9G1X - chains A and B of the 14 polymer chains in the assembly; structure by electron microscopy, 3.50 A resolution.

Chain A:
Molecule: DNA-directed RNA polymerase I subunit RPA190
Organism: Saccharomyces cerevisiae
Notes: EC 2.7.7.6
UniProt: P10964 (RPA1_YEAST); residue numbers follow UniProt; this construct covers 1-1664
Sequence (1664 residues; numbered 1 to 1664; the number before each row is that of its first residue):
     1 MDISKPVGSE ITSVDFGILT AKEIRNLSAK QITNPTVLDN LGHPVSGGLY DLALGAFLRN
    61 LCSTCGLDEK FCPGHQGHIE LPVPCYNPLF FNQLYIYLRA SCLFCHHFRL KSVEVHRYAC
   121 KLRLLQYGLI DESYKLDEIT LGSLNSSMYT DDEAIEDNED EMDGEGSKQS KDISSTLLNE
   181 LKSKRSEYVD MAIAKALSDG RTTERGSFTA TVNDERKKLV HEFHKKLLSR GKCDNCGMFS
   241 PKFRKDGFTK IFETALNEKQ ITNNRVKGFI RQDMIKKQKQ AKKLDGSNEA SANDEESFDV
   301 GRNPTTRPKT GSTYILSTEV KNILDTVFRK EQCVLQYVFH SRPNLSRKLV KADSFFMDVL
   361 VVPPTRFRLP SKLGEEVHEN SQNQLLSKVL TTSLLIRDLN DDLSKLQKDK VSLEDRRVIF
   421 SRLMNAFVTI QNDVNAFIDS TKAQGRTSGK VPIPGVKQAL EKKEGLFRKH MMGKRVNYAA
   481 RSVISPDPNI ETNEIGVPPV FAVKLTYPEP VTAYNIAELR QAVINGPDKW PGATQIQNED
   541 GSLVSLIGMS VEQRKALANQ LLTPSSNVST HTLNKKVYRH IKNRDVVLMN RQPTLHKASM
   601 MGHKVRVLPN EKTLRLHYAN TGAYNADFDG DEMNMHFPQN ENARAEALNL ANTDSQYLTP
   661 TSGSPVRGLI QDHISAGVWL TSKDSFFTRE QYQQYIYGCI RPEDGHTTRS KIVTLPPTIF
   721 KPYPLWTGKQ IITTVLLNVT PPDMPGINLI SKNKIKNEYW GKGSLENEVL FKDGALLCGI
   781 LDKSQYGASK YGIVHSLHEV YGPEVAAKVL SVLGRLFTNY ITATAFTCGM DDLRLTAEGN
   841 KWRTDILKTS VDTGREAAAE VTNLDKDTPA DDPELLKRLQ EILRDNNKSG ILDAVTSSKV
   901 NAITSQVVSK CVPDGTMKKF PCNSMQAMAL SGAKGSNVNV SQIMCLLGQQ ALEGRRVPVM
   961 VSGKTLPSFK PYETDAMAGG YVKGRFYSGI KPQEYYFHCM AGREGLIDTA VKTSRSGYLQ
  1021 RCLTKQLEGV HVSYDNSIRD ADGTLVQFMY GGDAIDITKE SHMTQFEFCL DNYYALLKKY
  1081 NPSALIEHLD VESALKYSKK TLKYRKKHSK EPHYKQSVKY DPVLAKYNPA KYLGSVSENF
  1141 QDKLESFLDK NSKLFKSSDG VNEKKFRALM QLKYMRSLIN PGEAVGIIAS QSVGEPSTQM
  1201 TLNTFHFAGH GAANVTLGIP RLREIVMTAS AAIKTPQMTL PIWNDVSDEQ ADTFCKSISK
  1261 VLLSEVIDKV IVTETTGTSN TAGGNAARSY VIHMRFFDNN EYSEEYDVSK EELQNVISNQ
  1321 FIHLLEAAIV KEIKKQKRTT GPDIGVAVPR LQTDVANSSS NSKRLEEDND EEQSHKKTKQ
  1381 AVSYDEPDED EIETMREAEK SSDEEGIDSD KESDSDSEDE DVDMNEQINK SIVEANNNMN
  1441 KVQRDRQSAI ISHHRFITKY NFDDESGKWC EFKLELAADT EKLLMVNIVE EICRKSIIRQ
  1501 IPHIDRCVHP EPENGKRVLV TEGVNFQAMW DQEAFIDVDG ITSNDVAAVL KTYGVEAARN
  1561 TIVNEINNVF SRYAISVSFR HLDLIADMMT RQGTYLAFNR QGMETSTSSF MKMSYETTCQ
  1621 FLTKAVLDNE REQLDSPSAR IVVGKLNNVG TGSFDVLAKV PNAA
Not modelled in the structure: 141-173, 256-311, 407-412, 446-450, 1154-1159, 1200-1216, 1230-1543, 1664
Curated features (UniProtKB/Swiss-Prot):
  - region: Pro-992 to Glu-1004 (Bridging helix)
  - binding site (Zn(2+)): Cys-62, Cys-65, Cys-72, His-75, Cys-102, Cys-105, Cys-233, Cys-236
  - binding site (Mg(2+)): Asp-627, Asp-629, Asp-631
  - modified residue (Phosphoserine): Ser-889, Ser-1636
Ion coordination: Zn2+ site 1: Cys-62, Cys-65, Cys-72, His-75; Zn2+ site 2: Cys-102, Cys-105, Cys-233, Cys-236
Reported in the primary citation:
  - specificity-determining residues: Pro-593 (proposed by the authors, not directly observed)

Chain B:
Molecule: DNA-directed RNA polymerase I subunit RPA135
Organism: Saccharomyces cerevisiae
Notes: EC 2.7.7.6
UniProt: P22138 (RPA2_YEAST); numbering as in UniProt (aligned over 1-1203)
Sequence (1203 residues; each row starts with the number of its first residue):
     1 MSKVIKPPGQ ARTADFRTLE RESRFINPPK DKSAFPLLQE AVQPHIGSFN ALTEGPDGGL
    61 LNLGVKDIGE KVIFDGKPLN SEDEISNSGY LGNKLSVSVE QVSIAKPMSN DGVSSAVERK
   121 VYPSESRQRL TSYRGKLLLK LKWSVNNGEE NLFEVRDCGG LPVMLQSNRC HLNKMSPYEL
   181 VQHKEESDEI GGYFIVNGIE KLIRMLIVQR RNHPMAIIRP SFANRGASYS HYGIQIRSVR
   241 PDQTSQTNVL HYLNDGQVTF RFSWRKNEYL VPVVMILKAL CHTSDREIFD GIIGNDVKDS
   301 FLTDRLELLL RGFKKRYPHL QNRTQVLQYL GDKFRVVFQA SPDQSDLEVG QEVLDRIVLV
   361 HLGKDGSQDK FRMLLFMIRK LYSLVAGECS PDNPDATQHQ EVLLGGFLYG MILKEKIDEY
   421 LQNIIAQVRM DINRGMAINF KDKRYMSRVL MRVNENIGSK MQYFLSTGNL VSQSGLDLQQ
   481 VSGYTVVAEK INFYRFISHF RMVHRGSFFA QLKTTTVRKL LPESWGFLCP VHTPDGSPCG
   541 LLNHFAHKCR ISTQQSDVSR IPSILYSLGV APASHTFAAG PSLCCVQIDG KIIGWVSHEQ
   601 GKIIADTLRY WKVEGKTPGL PIDLEIGYVP PSTRGQYPGL YLFGGHSRML RPVRYLPLDK
   661 EDIVGPFEQV YMNIAVTPQE IQNNVHTHVE FTPTNILSIL ANLTPFSDFN QSPRNMYQCQ
   721 MGKQTMGTPG VALCHRSDNK LYRLQTGQTP IVKANLYDDY GMDNFPNGFN AVVAVISYTG
   781 YDMDDAMIIN KSADERGFGY GTMYKTEKVD LALNRNRGDP ITQHFGFGND EWPKEWLEKL
   841 DEDGLPYIGT YVEEGDPICA YFDDTLNKTK IKTYHSSEPA YIEEVNLIGD ESNKFQELQT
   901 VSIKYRIRRT PQIGDKFSSR HGQKGVCSRK WPTIDMPFSE TGIQPDIIIN PHAFPSRMTI
   961 GMFVESLAGK AGALHGIAQD STPWIFNEDD TPADYFGEQL AKAGYNYHGN EPMYSGATGE
  1021 ELRADIYVGV VYYQRLRHMV NDKFQVRSTG PVNSLTMQPV KGRKRHGGIR VGEMERDALI
  1081 GHGTSFLLQD RLLNSSDYTQ ASVCRECGSI LTTQQSVPRI GSISTVCCRR CSMRFEDAKK
  1141 LLTKSEDGEK IFIDDSQIWE DGQGNKFVGG NETTTVAIPF VLKYLDSELS AMGIRLRYNV
  1201 EPK
Not modelled in the structure: 1-9, 79-88, 112-115, 282-323, 615-618, 1120-1123, 1139-1155
Curated features (UniProtKB/Swiss-Prot):
  - zinc finger: Cys-1104 to Cys-1131 (C4-type)
  - modified residue: Ser-2 (N-acetylserine), Ser-81 (Phosphoserine), Ser-1156 (Phosphoserine)
  - mutagenesis: Cys-1104 (C1104A: No effect; when associated with A-1107; A-1128 and A-1131), Cys-1107 (C1107A: Lethal. Abolishes recruitment of RPA1 to Pol I. No effect; when associated with A-1104; A-1128 and A-1131), Cys-1127 (C1127R: Responsible of suppression of RPA190-5 and RPA190-1 mutations), Cys-1128 (C1128A: No effect; when associated with A-1104; A-1107 and A-1131), Cys-1131 (C1131A: No effect; when associated with A-1104; A-1107 and A-1128)
Ion coordination: Zn2+: Cys-1104, Cys-1107, Cys-1128, Cys-1131
Reported in the primary citation:
  - conformationally variable residues (order/disorder transition): Cys-281 to Thr-324

Interface between chain A and chain B:
Residue-residue contacts (352):
  Met-1(A) with Asn-1094(B), hydrogen bond (backbone-backbone); Tyr-1098(B), hydrophobic
  Lys-5(A) with Gln-1100(B), hydrogen bond (backbone-side chain)
  Val-7(A) with Tyr-1098(B); Gln-1100(B); Ala-1177(B), hydrophobic
  Ser-9(A) with Thr-1174(B), hydrogen bond; Thr-1175(B); Val-1176(B); Pro-1202(B)
  Glu-10(A) with Val-1200(B); Glu-1201(B), hydrogen bond (backbone-backbone); Pro-1202(B)
  Ile-11(A) with Val-1176(B), hydrophobic; Ile-1178(B), hydrophobic; Tyr-1198(B), hydrophobic; Asn-1199(B)
  Thr-12(A) with Asn-1199(B), hydrogen bond (backbone-backbone); Glu-1201(B)
  Ser-13(A) with Arg-1197(B); Tyr-1198(B); Asn-1199(B), hydrogen bond (backbone-side chain)
  Val-14(A) with Arg-1197(B); Tyr-1198(B), hydrophobic
  Asp-15(A) with Arg-1195(B); Leu-1196(B); Arg-1197(B), hydrogen bond (backbone-backbone)
  Phe-16(A) with Arg-1195(B); Leu-1196(B), hydrophobic
  Gly-17(A) with Ile-1194(B); Arg-1195(B), hydrogen bond (backbone-backbone)
  Ile-18(A) with Gly-1193(B)
  Leu-19(A) with Arg-1130(B); Gly-1193(B), hydrogen bond (backbone-backbone); Arg-1195(B)
  Glu-23(A) with Arg-1130(B), salt bridge; Arg-1195(B), salt bridge
  Asn-26(A) with Arg-1130(B), hydrogen bond (side chain-backbone); Ser-1132(B)
  Leu-27(A) with Arg-1129(B), hydrogen bond (backbone-side chain); Arg-1130(B)
  Ser-28(A) with Arg-1129(B), hydrogen bond (backbone-side chain)
  Ala-29(A) with Arg-1129(B)
  Ser-63(A) with Gly-1162(B), hydrogen bond (backbone-backbone); Gln-1163(B)
  Thr-64(A) with Gln-1114(B), hydrogen bond (backbone-side chain); Arg-1129(B); Asp-1161(B); Gly-1162(B)
  Cys-65(A) with Gln-1114(B); Val-1117(B)
  Leu-67(A) with Gln-1115(B)
  His-75(A) with Gln-1114(B)
  Gln-76(A) with Leu-1111(B); Ser-1190(B), hydrogen bond
  Asn-87(A) with Met-1192(B), hydrogen bond (side chain-backbone)
  Leu-89(A) with Met-1192(B), hydrophobic
  Phe-90(A) with Ile-1194(B), hydrophobic
  Val-361(A) with Ser-1190(B); Ala-1191(B)
  Phe-367(A) with Phe-1180(B), hydrophobic; Lys-1183(B); Tyr-1184(B), hydrophobic; Ser-1187(B)
  Glu-375(A) with Leu-813(B); Asn-814(B)
  Gln-382(A) with Glu-1188(B)
  Val-456(A) with Glu-1188(B); Met-1192(B)
  Lys-457(A) with Met-1192(B)
  Ala-459(A) with Glu-1188(B)
  Leu-460(A) with Leu-1185(B), hydrophobic; Glu-1188(B)
  Leu-466(A) with Val-1181(B), hydrophobic; Tyr-1184(B), hydrophobic; Leu-1185(B), hydrophobic
  Phe-467(A) with Leu-1185(B), hydrophobic
  Arg-468(A) with Arg-1070(B), hydrogen bond (backbone-side chain); Glu-1073(B), salt bridge
  Lys-469(A) with Arg-1070(B)
  His-470(A) with Thr-1056(B); Gln-1058(B), hydrogen bond (backbone-side chain); Val-1181(B)
  Met-471(A) with Leu-1092(B); Val-1181(B); Leu-1182(B); Leu-1185(B), hydrophobic
  Met-472(A) with Glu-1073(B); Arg-1076(B); Leu-1092(B)
  Gly-473(A) with Arg-1070(B); Val-1071(B); Gly-1072(B)
  Lys-474(A) with Gln-1058(B); Arg-1070(B); Val-1071(B), hydrogen bond (backbone-backbone); Leu-1092(B); Ser-1096(B); Asp-1097(B); Val-1181(B)
  Arg-475(A) with Pro-1059(B); Lys-1061(B); Gly-1068(B); Ile-1069(B); Arg-1070(B); Ser-1096(B)
  Val-476(A) with Gly-1068(B); Ile-1069(B), hydrogen bond (backbone-backbone); Val-1071(B), hydrophobic; Arg-1091(B)
  Asn-477(A) with Arg-1047(B); Ser-1048(B); Thr-1049(B); Arg-1091(B), hydrogen bond (backbone-side chain); Ser-1095(B)
  Tyr-478(A) with Arg-1047(B), hydrogen bond (backbone-backbone); Thr-1049(B); Arg-1091(B)
  Ala-479(A) with Val-1046(B); Arg-1047(B), hydrogen bond (backbone-backbone); Arg-1091(B)
  Ala-480(A) with Gln-1045(B); Val-1046(B), hydrophobic
  Arg-481(A) with Phe-1044(B); Gln-1045(B), hydrogen bond (backbone-backbone)
  Ser-482(A) with Lys-1043(B); Phe-1044(B)
  Val-483(A) with Val-1040(B), hydrophobic
  Pro-486(A) with Tyr-781(B); Ser-928(B)
  Asp-487(A) with Tyr-781(B), hydrogen bond
  Pro-488(A) with Gly-780(B); Tyr-781(B), hydrogen bond (backbone-side chain)
  Asn-489(A) with Tyr-781(B)
  Phe-501(A) with Phe-1044(B), hydrophobic; Val-1046(B), hydrophobic
  Lys-504(A) with Val-1046(B); Ser-1048(B)
  Leu-505(A) with Val-1046(B), hydrophobic
  Leu-588(A) with Leu-1079(B), hydrophobic; Leu-1087(B), hydrophobic
  Asn-590(A) with Glu-1075(B)
  Gln-592(A) with Arg-1070(B); Glu-1075(B)
  Pro-593(A) with Met-1074(B), hydrophobic
  Thr-594(A) with Met-1074(B); Glu-1075(B), hydrogen bond; Ala-1078(B)
  Lys-597(A) with Ala-1078(B); Gly-1081(B); His-1082(B), hydrogen bond (backbone-side chain)
  Ala-598(A) with His-1082(B)
  Met-600(A) with His-1082(B), hydrogen bond (backbone-side chain)
  Glu-611(A) with Ile-913(B)
  Lys-612(A) with Val-1040(B)
  Thr-613(A) with Ile-913(B)
  Tyr-618(A) with Gly-780(B), hydrogen bond (side chain-backbone); Tyr-781(B); Asp-782(B), hydrogen bond (side chain-backbone); Met-783(B), hydrogen bond (side chain-backbone)
  Thr-621(A) with Asp-784(B)
  Asp-627(A) with Asp-784(B)
  Phe-628(A) with Asp-784(B); Val-926(B), hydrogen bond (backbone-backbone)
  Asp-629(A) with Asp-785(B); Lys-916(B); Lys-924(B)
  Gly-630(A) with Val-926(B)
  Glu-632(A) with Lys-1043(B), salt bridge
  Asn-634(A) with Ile-1069(B)
  His-636(A) with Val-1071(B); Arg-1091(B)
  Phe-637(A) with Arg-1091(B), hydrogen bond (backbone-side chain)
  Pro-638(A) with Asp-1090(B)
  Gln-639(A) with Asp-1090(B)
  Asn-640(A) with Asp-1090(B)
  Asn-642(A) with Phe-1086(B)
  Ala-643(A) with Leu-1087(B)
  Glu-646(A) with Thr-1084(B); Ser-1085(B), hydrogen bond (side chain-backbone); Phe-1086(B), hydrogen bond (side chain-backbone); Leu-1087(B), hydrogen bond (side chain-backbone)
  Gln-656(A) with His-1082(B), hydrogen bond
  Ile-670(A) with Asp-784(B)
  Gln-671(A) with Met-783(B); Asp-784(B), hydrogen bond (side chain-backbone); His-952(B), hydrogen bond (backbone-side chain)
  Asp-672(A) with Ser-777(B), hydrogen bond; Met-783(B); Asn-950(B), hydrogen bond; His-952(B), salt bridge
  His-673(A) with Met-783(B)
  Ser-675(A) with His-952(B), hydrogen bond
  Trp-679(A) with Arg-1023(B)
  Ile-821(A) with Ser-777(B); Tyr-778(B)
  Thr-822(A) with Tyr-778(B); Ser-1015(B)
  Ala-823(A) with Thr-1018(B)
  Thr-824(A) with Arg-1023(B)
  Ala-825(A) with Ile-776(B), hydrophobic; Ser-777(B); Leu-1022(B), hydrophobic; Arg-1023(B); Ile-1026(B), hydrophobic
  Phe-826(A) with Ser-777(B), hydrogen bond (backbone-backbone); Pro-951(B); His-952(B); Arg-1023(B)
  Thr-827(A) with Val-775(B); Ile-776(B); Asp-1025(B); Ile-1026(B)
  Cys-828(A) with Val-775(B); Pro-951(B); Tyr-1027(B)
  Gly-829(A) with Tyr-1027(B)
  Met-830(A) with Ile-960(B), hydrophobic; Phe-963(B), hydrophobic; Ala-993(B), hydrophobic; Tyr-1027(B)
  Asp-831(A) with His-1008(B), salt bridge
  Leu-833(A) with Ile-960(B), hydrophobic; Phe-963(B), hydrophobic
  Arg-834(A) with Asp-994(B), salt bridge; Tyr-1007(B); His-1008(B)
  Arg-843(A) with Glu-988(B), salt bridge
  Gln-880(A) with Ser-632(B); Thr-633(B)
  Arg-884(A) with Ser-632(B); Thr-633(B), hydrogen bond (side chain-backbone); Arg-634(B); Gly-635(B)
  Met-925(A) with Pro-955(B), hydrophobic
  Met-928(A) with His-952(B); Pro-955(B), hydrophobic
  Ala-933(A) with His-952(B)
  Lys-934(A) with His-952(B); Pro-955(B); Ser-956(B)
  Asn-939(A) with Pro-955(B); Ser-956(B); Met-958(B)
  Gln-942(A) with Met-958(B)
  Ile-943(A) with Pro-955(B); Met-958(B), hydrophobic; Ile-960(B), hydrophobic
  Glu-953(A) with Lys-519(B)
  Pro-958(A) with Pro-522(B)
  Met-960(A) with Pro-522(B); Glu-523(B); Val-670(B)
  Val-961(A) with Gln-398(B)
  Ser-962(A) with Val-670(B); Tyr-671(B)
  Lys-964(A) with Gln-669(B); Val-670(B); Met-672(B), hydrogen bond (side chain-backbone)
  Thr-965(A) with Pro-522(B)
  Leu-966(A) with Pro-522(B), hydrophobic; Trp-525(B), hydrophobic
  Pro-967(A) with Trp-525(B); Gln-669(B); Met-672(B); Asn-673(B); Ile-674(B), hydrogen bond (backbone-backbone)
  Ser-968(A) with Ile-674(B); Val-676(B); His-686(B), hydrogen bond (backbone-side chain)
  Pro-971(A) with Asn-673(B)
  Phe-986(A) with Phe-709(B); Asn-710(B); Gln-711(B); Met-958(B), hydrophobic; Ile-960(B)
  Tyr-987(A) with Phe-709(B); Ile-960(B); Thr-991(B); Ala-993(B)
  Ser-988(A) with Phe-709(B); Asn-987(B)
  Gly-989(A) with Asp-708(B); Phe-709(B)
  Ile-990(A) with Asp-708(B); Trp-984(B), hydrogen bond (backbone-side chain)
  Lys-991(A) with Trp-984(B)
  Pro-992(A) with Val-676(B), hydrophobic; Pro-693(B), hydrophobic; Trp-984(B)
  Gln-993(A) with Val-676(B); Glu-680(B), hydrogen bond
  Tyr-995(A) with Val-531(B); Ser-707(B), hydrogen bond; Asp-708(B); Asn-715(B), hydrogen bond; Trp-984(B), hydrophobic
  Tyr-996(A) with Leu-520(B); Leu-521(B), hydrogen bond (side chain-backbone); Ser-524(B), hydrogen bond (side chain-backbone); Trp-525(B), hydrophobic; Pro-530(B), hydrophobic
  His-998(A) with Gln-711(B); Ser-712(B), hydrogen bond (side chain-backbone)
  Cys-999(A) with Pro-530(B), hydrophobic; Val-531(B), hydrophobic; Ser-712(B); Met-716(B)
  Met-1000(A) with Leu-520(B), hydrophobic
  Arg-1003(A) with Arg-518(B); Leu-520(B); Cys-529(B); Pro-530(B), hydrogen bond (side chain-backbone); Thr-533(B), hydrogen bond; Cys-539(B); Met-716(B)
  Leu-1006(A) with Asp-535(B); Met-716(B), hydrophobic
  Ile-1007(A) with Arg-518(B); Cys-539(B), hydrophobic
  Ala-1010(A) with Gly-536(B)
  Thr-1024(A) with Asp-1077(B)
  Lys-1025(A) with Arg-1076(B)
  Ala-1184(A) with Ile-1080(B); Gly-1081(B)
  Ile-1187(A) with Asp-1077(B); Ile-1080(B), hydrophobic; Gly-1081(B)
  Gln-1191(A) with Asp-1077(B), hydrogen bond; Ala-1078(B)
  Leu-1622(A) with Leu-1189(B), hydrophobic
  Val-1626(A) with Ile-1194(B), hydrophobic
  Pro-1637(A) with Ile-1080(B), hydrophobic
  Ile-1641(A) with Arg-1076(B); Leu-1088(B), hydrophobic; Leu-1092(B), hydrophobic
  Val-1642(A) with Pro-1179(B); Leu-1182(B)
  Val-1643(A) with Ile-1178(B)
  Gly-1644(A) with Pro-1179(B)
  Leu-1646(A) with Ser-1085(B); Phe-1086(B), hydrophobic; Gln-1089(B)
  Asn-1647(A) with Ile-1080(B); Ser-1085(B), hydrogen bond (backbone-side chain)
  Val-1649(A) with Gly-1083(B); Ser-1085(B)
  Gly-1650(A) with Gly-1083(B)
  Thr-1651(A) with Gly-1083(B), hydrogen bond (backbone-backbone); Ser-1085(B); Phe-1086(B)
  Gly-1652(A) with Ser-1085(B)
Other interface residues (no listed pair), chain A (195 interface residues in all): Asp-2, Gly-8, Met-357, Leu-360, Pro-363, Pro-364, Arg-366, Phe-437, Ile-438, Ile-484, Ser-485, Val-500, His-596, Arg-615, Ala-647, Leu-650, Ala-651, Gln-691, Thr-818, Thr-844, Gly-935, Val-959, Phe-969, Lys-970, Gly-1002, Arg-1021, Glu-1028, Ile-1188, Arg-1631, Ser-1638, Lys-1645
Other interface residues (no listed pair), chain B (180 interface residues in all): Ser-390, Thr-515, His-532, Gly-540, Asn-543, Gln-636, Ala-675, Gln-682, Leu-697, Pro-713, Thr-779, Ala-786, Gly-925, Phe-954, Leu-967, Ala-1017, Glu-1020, Asn-1041, Met-1057, Val-1060, Thr-1112

Summary:
The interface between chain A and chain B involves 195 residues on one side and 180 on the other; the contacts
include 60 hydrogen bonds and 8 salt bridges. Among the polar pairs are Glu-23(A)/Arg-1130(B),
Glu-23(A)/Arg-1195(B) and Arg-468(A)/Glu-1073(B). The paper reports the specificity determinant Pro-593(A);
conformational variability at Cys-281(B).
Here chain A is DNA-directed RNA polymerase I subunit RPA190 and chain B is DNA-directed RNA polymerase I
subunit RPA135, both from Saccharomyces cerevisiae. Entry 9G1X (Yeast RNA polymerase I elongation complex
stalled by an apurinic site, 11-subunit) was determined by electron microscopy (same publication as 9G1V,
9G23, 9G24, 9G26, 9G27, 9G29, 9G2B and 9G2C).
